6V01 - chains F and J of the 12 polymer chains in the assembly; structure by electron microscopy, 3.90 A resolution.

# Chain F
Protein: Potassium voltage-gated channel subfamily E member 3
Source organism: Homo sapiens
Reference sequence: Q9Y6H6 (KCNE3_HUMAN); residue numbers follow UniProt; this construct covers 1-103
Chain sequence (103 residues; row label = number of the first residue in the row):
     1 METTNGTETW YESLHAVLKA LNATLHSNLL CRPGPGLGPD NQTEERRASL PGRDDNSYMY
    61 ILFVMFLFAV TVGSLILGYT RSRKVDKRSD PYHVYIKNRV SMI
Disordered / not traced: 1-52, 93-103
UniProt features mapped onto this chain:
  - region: Phe68 to Tyr79 (Interaction with KCNQ1)
  - glycosylation (N-linked (GlcNAc...) asparagine): Asn5, Asn22, Asn41
  - natural variant: Arg83 (R83H: Found in some patients with periodic paralysis; uncertain significance), Arg99 (R99H: In BRGDA6; uncertain significance)
  - mutagenesis: Asp90 (D90N: Decreases current 4-fold in KCNH2/KCNE3 channel)

# Chain J
Protein: Potassium voltage-gated channel subfamily KQT member 1
Source organism: Homo sapiens
Reference sequence: P51787 (KCNQ1_HUMAN); residues 76-620 here = UniProt positions 76-620
Chain sequence (557 residues; each row starts with the number of its first residue):
    75 MASDLGPRPP VSLDPRVSIY STRRPVLART HVQGRVYNFL ERPTGWKCFV YHFAVFLIVL
   135 VCLIFSVLST IEQYAALATG TLFWMEIVLV VFFGTEYVVR LWSAGCRSKY VGLWGRLRFA
   195 RKPISIIDLI VVVASMVVLC VGSKGQVFAT SAIRGIRFLQ ILRMLHVDRQ GGTWRLLGSV
   255 VFIHRQELIT TLYIGFLGLI FSSYFVYLAE KDAVNESGRV EFGSYADALW WGVVTVTTIG
   315 YGDKVPQTWV GKTIASCFSV FAISFFALPA GILGSGFALK VQQKQRQKHF NRQIPAAASL
   375 IQTAWRCYAA ENPDSSTWKI YIRKAPRSHT LLSPSPKPKK SVVVKKKKFK LDKDNGVTPG
   435 EKMLTVPHIT CDPPEERRLD HFSVDGYDSS VRKSPTLLEV SMPHFMRTNS FAEDLDLEGE
   495 TLLTPITHIS QLREHHRATI KVIRRMQYFV AKKKFQQARK PYDVRDVIEQ YSQGHLNLMV
   555 RIKELQRRLD QSIGKPSLFI SVSEKSKDRG SNTIGARLNR VEDKVTQLDQ RLALITDMLH
   615 QLLSLHSNSL EVLFQGP
Disordered / not traced: 75-103, 219-224, 388-505, 538-541, 563-631
Differences from the reference sequence: initiating methionine (75); expression tag (621-631)
Ligand contacts: PtdIns(4,5)P2 (PT5; [(2R)-1-octadecanoyloxy-3-[oxidanyl-[(1R,2R,3S,4R,5R,6S)-2,3,6-tris(oxidanyl)-4,5-diphosphonooxy-cyclohexyl]oxy-phospho ryl]oxy-propan-2-yl] (8Z)-icosa-5,8,11,14-tetraenoate): Tyr111, Arg116, Arg181, Lys183, Tyr184, Arg195, Lys196, Pro197, Ile201, Leu239, Gln244, Gly245, Trp248, Arg249
UniProt features mapped onto this chain:
  - region: Met238 to Gly246 (Interaction with KCNE3), Ala370 to Tyr382 (Interaction with CALM), Lys515 to Phe529 (Interaction with CALM), Pro535 to Leu572 (Interaction with KCNE1 C-terminus), Ile588 to Leu616 (Interaction with AKAP9), Gly589 to His620 (C-terminal assembly domain (tetramerization))
  - binding site (a 1,2-diacyl-sn-glycero-3-phospho-(1D-myo-inositol-4,5-bisphosphate)): Gln244
  - modified residue (Phosphoserine): Ser407, Ser409
  - glycosylation: Asn289 (N-linked (GlcNAc...) asparagine)
  - natural variant: Tyr111 (Y111C: In LQT1; uncertain significance), Glu115 (E115G: In LQT1), Pro117 (P117L: In LQT1; uncertain significance), Cys122 (C122Y: In LQT1), Phe127 (F127L: In LQT1; uncertain significance), Val133 (V133I: In LQT1), Leu134 (L134P: In LQT1; uncertain significance), Cys136 (C136F: In LQT1), Leu137 (L137F: In LQT1; uncertain significance), Ser140 (S140G: In ATFB3), Thr144 (T144A: In LQT1; uncertain significance), Glu146 (E146K: In LQT1; uncertain significance), 154 further natural variant entries in UniProt
  - mutagenesis: Arg231 (R231A: Strongly inhibits SLC5A3 transporter activity), Val324 (V324L: Has a voltage-gated potassium channel activity. Inhibition of voltage-gated potassium channel activity by KCNE4), Lys326 (K326R: Has a voltage-gated potassium channel activity. Disrupts KCNE4-mediated voltage-gated potassium channel activity inhibition), Thr327 (T327V: Has a voltage-gated potassium channel activity. Disrupts KCNE4-mediated voltage-gated potassium channel activity inhibition), Ile328 (I328L: Has a voltage-gated potassium channel activity. Inhibition of voltage-gated potassium channel activity by KCNE4), Ser338 (S338C: Inhibits voltage-gated potassium channel activity), Phe340 (F340C: Inhibits voltage-gated potassium channel activity), Ile375 (I375D: Reduced protein expression, probably due to misfolding and proteasomal degradation. No detectable electrophysiological activity. Reduced electrophysiological activity in the presence of KCNE1), Val516 (V516D: Reduced protein expression, probably due to misfolding and proteasomal degradation. Significantly reduced electrophysiological activity ...), Lys526 (K526N: Decreased interaction with PIP2 and calmodulin/CALM in the presence of calcium. Insensitive to gating modulation by calcified CALM. Impaired IKS current ...), Lys527 (K527N: Decreased interaction with PIP2 and calmodulin/CALM in the presence of calcium. Decreased interaction with PIP2 and CALM in the presence of calcium; when associated with N-526 ...), Gly589 (G589M: No effect), 4 further mutagenesis entries in UniProt

# Chain F / chain J interface
Pairs across the interface (14; chain F residue first):
  Arg53(F) with Trp323(J)
  Asp54(F) with Trp323(J), hydrogen bond
  Asn56(F) with Trp323(J); Val324(J)
  Ser57(F) with Trp323(J)
  Met59(F) with Thr327(J)
  Tyr60(F) with Trp323(J), hydrophobic; Lys326(J); Thr327(J), hydrogen bond (backbone-side chain); Ser330(J), hydrogen bond
  Phe63(F) with Thr327(J); Ser330(J); Cys331(J), hydrophobic
  Leu67(F) with Phe335(J), hydrophobic
Also at the interface, not in a pair above, chain F (10 interface residues in all): Asp55, Val64

# In short
10 residues of chain F face 7 of chain J across their interface; the contacts include 3 hydrogen bonds. Polar
contacts include Asp54(F)-Trp323(J), Tyr60(F)-Thr327(J) and Tyr60(F)-Ser330(J). Chain J binds PtdIns(4,5)P2.
Chain F is Potassium voltage-gated channel subfamily E member 3 and chain J is Potassium voltage-gated channel
subfamily KQT member 1, both from Homo sapiens; the structure, structure of human KCNQ1-KCNE3-CaM complex with
PIP2, was determined by electron microscopy, deposited together with 6UZZ and 6V00.
